Entry 5IPN (X-ray diffraction, 4.61 A resolution (low resolution: residue-level contacts below are approximate; hydrogen-bond / salt-bridge calls are withheld)); this record covers chains D and F of the 9 polymer chains in the assembly.

Chain D:
Protein: DNA-directed RNA polymerase subunit beta'
Organism: Escherichia coli
Notes: EC 2.7.7.6
Reference sequence: P0A8T7 (RPOC_ECOLI); numbering as in UniProt (aligned over 1-1407)
Chain sequence (1407 residues; row label = number of the first residue in the row):
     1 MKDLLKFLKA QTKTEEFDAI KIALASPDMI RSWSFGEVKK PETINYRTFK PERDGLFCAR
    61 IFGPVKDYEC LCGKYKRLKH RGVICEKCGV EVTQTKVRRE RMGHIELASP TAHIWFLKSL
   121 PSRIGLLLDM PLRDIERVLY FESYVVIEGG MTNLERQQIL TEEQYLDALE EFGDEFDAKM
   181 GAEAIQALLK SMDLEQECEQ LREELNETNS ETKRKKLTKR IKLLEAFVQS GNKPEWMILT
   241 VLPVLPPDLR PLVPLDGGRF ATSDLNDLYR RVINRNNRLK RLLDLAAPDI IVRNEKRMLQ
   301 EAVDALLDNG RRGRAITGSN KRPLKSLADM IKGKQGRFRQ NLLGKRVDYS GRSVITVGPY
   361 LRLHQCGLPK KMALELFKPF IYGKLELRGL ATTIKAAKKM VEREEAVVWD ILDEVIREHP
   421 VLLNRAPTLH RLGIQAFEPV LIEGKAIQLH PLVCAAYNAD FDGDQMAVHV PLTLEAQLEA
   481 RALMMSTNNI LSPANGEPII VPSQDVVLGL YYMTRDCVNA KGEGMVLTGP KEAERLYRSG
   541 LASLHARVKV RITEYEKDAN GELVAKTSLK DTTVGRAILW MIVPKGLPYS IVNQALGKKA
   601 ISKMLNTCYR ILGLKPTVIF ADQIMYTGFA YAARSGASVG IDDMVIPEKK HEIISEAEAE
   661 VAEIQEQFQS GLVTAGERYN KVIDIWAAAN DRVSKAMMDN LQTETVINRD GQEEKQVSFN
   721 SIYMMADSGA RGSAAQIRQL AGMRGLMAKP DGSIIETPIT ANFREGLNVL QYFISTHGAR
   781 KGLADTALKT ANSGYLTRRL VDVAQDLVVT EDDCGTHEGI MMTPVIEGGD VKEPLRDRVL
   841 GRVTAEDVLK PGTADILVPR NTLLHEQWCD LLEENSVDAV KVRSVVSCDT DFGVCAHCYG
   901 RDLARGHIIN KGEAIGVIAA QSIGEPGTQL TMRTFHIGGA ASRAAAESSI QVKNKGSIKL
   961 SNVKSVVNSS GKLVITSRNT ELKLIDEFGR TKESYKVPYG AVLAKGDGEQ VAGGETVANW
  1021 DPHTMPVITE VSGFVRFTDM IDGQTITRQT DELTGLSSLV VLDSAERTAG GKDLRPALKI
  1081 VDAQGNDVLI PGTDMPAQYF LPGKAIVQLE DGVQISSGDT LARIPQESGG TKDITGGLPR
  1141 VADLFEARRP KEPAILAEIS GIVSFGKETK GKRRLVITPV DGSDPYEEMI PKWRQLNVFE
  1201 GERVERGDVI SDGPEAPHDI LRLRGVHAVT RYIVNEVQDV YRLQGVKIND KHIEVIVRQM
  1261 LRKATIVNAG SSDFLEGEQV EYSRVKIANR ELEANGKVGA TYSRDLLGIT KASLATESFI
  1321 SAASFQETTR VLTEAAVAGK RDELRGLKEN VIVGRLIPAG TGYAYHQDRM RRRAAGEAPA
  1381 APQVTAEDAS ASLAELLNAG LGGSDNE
Not modelled in the structure: 1-14, 1377-1407
Glycans and other covalent adducts: covalent link Q739-R744
Metal / ion sites: Zn2+ site 1: C70, C72, C85, C88; Mg2+: D460, D462, D464 (shared with 2 residues of chain 3); Zn2+ site 2: C814, C888, C895
UniProt features mapped onto this chain:
  - binding site (Zn(2+)): C70, C72, C85, C88, C814, C888, C895, C898
  - binding site (Mg(2+)): D460, D462, D464
  - modified residue: K983 (N6-acetyllysine)
  - mutagenesis: Q504 (Q504P: Resistant to antibiotics salinamide A and B), N690 (N690D: Resistant to antibiotics salinamide A and B), M697 (M697V: Resistant to antibiotics salinamide A and B), A735 (A735T: Resistant to antibiotics salinamide A and B), R738 (R738C/H/P/S: Resistant to antibiotics salinamide A and B), A748 (A748E: Resistant to antibiotics salinamide A and B), P758 (P758S/T: Resistant to antibiotics salinamide A and B), F763 (F763C: Resistant to antibiotics salinamide A and B), S775 (S775A: Resistant to antibiotics salinamide A and B), A779 (A779T/V: Resistant to antibiotics salinamide A and B), R780 (R780C: Resistant to antibiotics salinamide A and B), G782 (G782A/C: Resistant to antibiotics salinamide A and B), 1 further mutagenesis entry in UniProt
What the authors report for this chain:
  - conformationally variable residues (helix shift, loop rearrangement): K650 to T703, G742 to N762
  - catalytic residues: H936 (citing earlier work)

Chain F:
Protein: RNA polymerase sigma factor RpoS
Organism: Escherichia coli
Reference sequence: P13445 (RPOS_ECOLI); residue numbers follow UniProt; this construct covers 1-330
Chain sequence (336 residues; each row starts with the number of its first residue):
     1 MGQNTLKVHD LNEDAEFDEN GVEVFDEKAL VEEEPSDNDL AEEELLSQGA TQRVLDATQL
    61 YLGEIGYSPL LTAEEEVYFA RRALRGDVAS RRRMIESNLR LVVKIARRYG NRGLALLDLI
   121 EEGNLGLIRA VEKFDPERGF RFSTYATWWI RQTIERAIMN QTRTIRLPIH IVKELNVYLR
   181 TARELSHKLD HEPSAEEIAE QLDKPVDDVS RMLRLNERIT SVDTPLGGDS EKALLDILAD
   241 EKENGPEDTT QDDDMKQSIV KWLFELNAKQ REVLARRFGL LGYEAATLED VGREIGLTRE
   301 RVRQIQVEGL RRLREILQTQ GLNIEALFLE HHHHHH
Not modelled in the structure: 1-52, 330-336
Sequence notes: conflict G2 (Ser in P13445), E33 (Gln in P13445), L329 (Arg in P13445); expression tag (331-336)
UniProt features mapped onto this chain:
  - DNA-binding region: L288 to V307 (H-T-H motif)
  - region: D56 to A89 (Sigma-70 factor domain-1)
  - motif: D118 to E121 (Interaction with polymerase core subunit RpoC)
  - mutagenesis: K173 (K173E: Eliminates RpoS proteolysis. Lack of interaction with RssB), E174 (E174T: 2-fold increase in RpoS half-life. Does not affect interaction with RssB), V177 (V177K: 3-fold increase in RpoS half-life), Y178 (Y178L: Does not affect RpoS half-life)

Interface between chain D and chain F:
Residue-residue contacts (58):
  E42(D) with R166(F)
  T43(D) with T164(F); I165(F)
  Y46(D) with I165(F); L167(F); P168(F)
  L78(D) with Y283(F)
  K79(D) with E284(F)
  R81(D) with Y283(F)
  E142(D) with R53(F)
  R259(D) with E217(F); T220(F)
  F260(D) with I219(F); T220(F)
  A261(D) with I219(F); T220(F); V222(F)
  T262(D) with I219(F); T220(F); S221(F); V222(F)
  S263(D) with D223(F)
  D264(D) with S221(F); D223(F)
  R270(D) with Q161(F); T164(F)
  R275(D) with D118(F)
  R278(D) with D118(F); E121(F); E122(F)
  L282(D) with E121(F); L125(F)
  A286(D) with R91(F)
  P288(D) with E96(F)
  I290(D) with E64(F)
  I291(D) with E121(F)
  N294(D) with Y61(F); E121(F)
  E295(D) with E121(F)
  R297(D) with E64(F)
  M298(D) with L117(F); D118(F); E121(F)
  R322(D) with S221(F); T224(F)
  M330(D) with D223(F)
  T392(D) with L322(F); N323(F); A326(F)
  T393(D) with N323(F); A326(F)
  I394(D) with D254(F)
  K395(D) with Q251(F); A326(F); L327(F); L329(F)
  A396(D) with A326(F)
  K399(D) with L329(F)
Also at the interface, not in a pair above, chain D (50 interface residues in all): I44, T95, E136, R137, Y140, E162, D248, L255, D267, R271, N274, R293, E301, N320, K325, Q335, Y382
Also at the interface, not in a pair above, chain F (49 interface residues in all): L55, A57, L60, I65, R92, I95, A115, N124, R163, I171, L215, E231, L238, K242, E247, T250, A285

Summary:
50 residues of chain D face 49 of chain F across their interface. The Zn2+ site 1 is built by C70(D), C72(D),
C85(D) and C88(D). From UniProt: 8 Zn2+-binding residues, 3 Mg2+-binding residues and 13 mutagenesis sites on
chain D. The paper reports the catalytic residue H936(D); conformational variability at K650(D) and G742(D).
Here chain D is DNA-directed RNA polymerase subunit beta' and chain F is RNA polymerase sigma factor RpoS,
both from Escherichia coli. Entry 5IPN (SigmaS-transcription initiation complex with 4-nt nascent RNA) was
determined by X-ray diffraction (same publication as 5IPL and 5IPM).
